6X6E - chains B and D of the 4 polymer chains in the assembly; structure by X-ray diffraction, 2.00 A resolution.

Chain B:
Name: Glucocorticoid receptor
Source organism: Homo sapiens
UniProtKB: P04150 (GCR_HUMAN), isoform P04150-10; residues 417-491 here correspond to UniProt positions 391-465 (UniProt number = residue number - 26)
Chain sequence (75 residues; each row starts with the number of its first residue):
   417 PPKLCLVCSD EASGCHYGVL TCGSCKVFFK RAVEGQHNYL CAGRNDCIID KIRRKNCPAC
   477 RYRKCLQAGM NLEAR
Not modelled in the structure: 417-418, 490-491
Reported in the primary citation:
  - binding site for the 18-nt DNA strand: Val443, Arg447
  - specificity-determining residues: Arg447
  - binding site for the 18-nt DNA strand (chain D): Lys442

Chain D:
Molecule: 18-nt DNA strand
Sequence (18 nucleotides; numbered 19 to 36; the number before each row is that of its first residue):
    19 TCAGAACGCT CCGTTCTG
Modified residues: 5CM (5-methyl-2'-deoxy-cytidine-5'-monophosphate) at position 30

Interface between chain B and chain D:
Pairs across the interface (11):
  Gly430(B) - DC20(D)  phosphate contact
  Cys431(B) - DC20(D)  hydrogen bond to the phosphate
  Cys431(B) - DA21(D)  phosphate contact
  His432(B) - DC20(D)  sugar contact
  His432(B) - DA21(D)  salt bridge to the phosphate
  Tyr433(B) - DA21(D)  hydrogen bond to the phosphate
  Tyr433(B) - DG22(D)  hydrogen bond to the phosphate
  Lys442(B) - DA21(D)  base contact
  Lys442(B) - DG22(D)  hydrogen bond to the base
  Lys446(B) - DG22(D)  salt bridge to the phosphate
  Arg447(B) - DA24(D)  base contact
Other interface residues (no listed pair), chain B (8 interface residues in all): Ser429
Other interface residues (no listed pair), chain D (6 interface residues in all): DA23, DC25

In short:
8 residues of chain B face 6 of chain D across their interface; the contacts include 4 hydrogen bonds and 2
salt bridges. Among the polar pairs are Lys442(B)-DG22(D), Cys431(B)-DC20(D) and Tyr433(B)-DA21(D). From the
paper: a binding site for the 18-nt DNA strand at Val443(B) and Arg447(B); a binding site for the 18-nt DNA
strand (chain D) at Lys442(B).
Chain B is Glucocorticoid receptor (Homo sapiens) and chain D is an 18-nt DNA strand; the structure,
Glucocorticoid Receptor DNA binding domain in complex with methylated precursor for a modern recognition
element (methylated ..., was determined by X-ray diffraction (same publication as 6X6D).
